PDB entry 8YDT | X-ray diffraction, 2.50 A resolution | chains A and B

== Chain A ==
Molecule: SARS-CoV-2 inhibiting peptide Ce41
Sequence (39 residues; each row starts with the number of its first residue):
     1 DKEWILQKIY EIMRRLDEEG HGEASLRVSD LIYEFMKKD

== Chain B ==
Molecule: Spike protein S1
Source organism: Severe acute respiratory syndrome coronavirus 2
UniProt: P0DTC2 (SPIKE_SARS2); residue numbers follow UniProt; this construct covers 333-526
Sequence (230 residues; row label = number of the first residue in the row):
   333 TNLCPFGEVF NATRFASVYA WNRKRISNCV ADYSVLYNSA SFSTFKCYGV SPTKLNDLCF
   393 TNVYADSFVI RGDEVRQIAP GQTGKIADYN YKLPDDFTGC VIAWNSNNLD SKVGGNYNYL
   453 YRLFRKSNLK PFERDISTEI YQAGSTPCNG VEGFNCYFPL QSYGFQPTYG VGYQPYRVVV
   513 LSFELLHAPA TVCGSNSENL YFQGSHHHHH HHHHHGLNDI FEAQKIEWHE
Not modelled in the structure: 333, 530-562
Differences from the reference sequence: variant Tyr-501 (Asn in P0DTC2); expression tag (527-562)
Cystine bridges: Cys-336/Cys-361, Cys-379/Cys-432, Cys-391/Cys-525, Cys-480/Cys-488
Glycans and other covalent adducts: N-acetylglucosamine (NAG) linked to Asn-343
UniProt features mapped onto this chain:
  - region: Arg-403 to Asp-405 (Integrin-binding motif), Asn-448 to Phe-456 (Immunodominant HLA epitope recognized by the CD8+)
  - glycosylation: Asn-343 (N-linked (GlcNAc...) (complex) asparagine)
  - natural variant: Gly-339 (G339D: In strain: Omicron/BA.1, Omicron/BA.2 and 4 more; G339H: In strain: Omicron/BA.2.75, Omicron/XBB.1.5 and 1 more), Arg-346 (R346K: In strain: Mu/B.1.621; R346T: In strain: Omicron/BQ.1.1, Omicron/XBB.1.5 and 1 more), Leu-368 (L368I: In strain: Omicron/XBB.1.5, Omicron/EG.5.1), Ser-371 (S371F: In strain: Omicron/BA.2, Omicron/BA.2.12.1 and 6 more; S371L: In strain: Omicron/BA.1), Ser-373 (S373P: In strain: Omicron/BA.1, Omicron/BA.2 and 7 more), Ser-375 (S375F: In strain: Omicron/BA.1, Omicron/BA.2 and 7 more), Thr-376 (T376A: In strain: Omicron/BA.2, Omicron/BA.2.12.1 and 5 more), Asp-405 (D405N: In strain: Omicron/BA.2, Omicron/BA.2.12.1 and 6 more), Arg-408 (R408S: In strain: Omicron/BA.2, Omicron/BA.2.12.1 and 6 more), Lys-417 (K417N: In strain: Beta/B.1.351, Omicron/BA.1 and 8 more; K417T: In strain: Gamma/P.1), Asn-440 (N440K: In strain: Omicron/BA.1, Omicron/BA.2 and 7 more), Lys-444 (K444T: In strain: Omicron/BQ.1.1), 16 further natural variant entries in UniProt
  - mutagenesis: Asn-343 (N343Q: Reduced viral infectivity), Leu-452 (L452R: Increased resistance to neutralizing antibodies. Decreases HLA binding to NF9 epitope. Increased binding affinity to human ACE2), Tyr-453 (Y453F: Decreased HLA binding to NF9 epitope. Increased binding affinity to human ACE2), Ala-475 (A475V: Increased resistance to neutralizing antibodies), Val-483 (V483A: Increased resistance to neutralizing antibodies), Glu-484 (E484D: Increased replication in human TMEM106B overexpressing cells), Phe-490 (F490L: Increased resistance to neutralizing antibodies and human covalescent sera neutralization), Gln-493 (Q493N: Reduced host ACE2-binding affinity in vitro; Q493Y: Reduced host ACE2-binding affinity in vitro), His-519 (H519P: Increased resistance to human covalescent sera neutralization)
Reported in the primary citation:
  - mutagenesis - Y489F, G502A: abolished binding to ACE2

== How chain A and chain B interact ==
Residue-residue contacts (40):
  Glu-3(A) with Ser-477(B), hydrogen bond; Phe-486(B); Asn-487(B), hydrogen bond (backbone-side chain)
  Leu-6(A) with Ala-475(B), hydrophobic; Asn-487(B); Tyr-489(B), hydrophobic
  Gln-7(A) with Gly-485(B); Phe-486(B); Asn-487(B), hydrogen bond (side chain-backbone); Tyr-489(B), hydrogen bond
  Tyr-10(A) with Tyr-489(B), hydrophobic; Gln-493(B)
  Met-13(A) with Leu-455(B), hydrophobic; Gln-493(B)
  Arg-14(A) with Gln-493(B)
  Asp-17(A) with Tyr-449(B), hydrogen bond
  Gly-20(A) with Gln-498(B)
  Gly-22(A) with Tyr-501(B)
  Glu-23(A) with Tyr-501(B); Gly-502(B), hydrogen bond (side chain-backbone); Tyr-505(B)
  Leu-26(A) with Arg-403(B); Tyr-453(B); Tyr-505(B), hydrophobic
  Arg-27(A) with Tyr-505(B)
  Ser-29(A) with Lys-417(B), hydrogen bond; Tyr-453(B), hydrogen bond; Leu-455(B)
  Asp-30(A) with Arg-403(B), salt bridge; Lys-417(B), salt bridge
  Ile-32(A) with Phe-456(B), hydrophobic
  Tyr-33(A) with Gly-416(B), hydrogen bond (side chain-backbone); Lys-417(B); Asp-420(B), hydrogen bond; Tyr-421(B), hydrophobic
  Met-36(A) with Phe-456(B), hydrophobic; Tyr-473(B), hydrophobic
  Lys-37(A) with Asp-420(B), salt bridge; Tyr-421(B); Asn-460(B), hydrogen bond
Also at the interface, not in a pair above, chain A (19 interface residues in all): Trp-4
Also at the interface, not in a pair above, chain B (28 interface residues in all): Glu-406, Thr-415, Ser-494, Tyr-495, Gly-496, Thr-500

== Overview ==
Chain A and chain B form an interface of 19 and 28 residues respectively, with 11 hydrogen bonds and 3 salt
bridges. Polar pairs include Asp-30(A)/Arg-403(B), Asp-30(A)/Lys-417(B) and Lys-37(A)/Asp-420(B).
N-acetylglucosamine is covalently linked to Asn-343(B). UniProt lists 9 mutagenesis sites on chain B. From the
paper: Y489F and G502A of chain B abolish binding to ACE2.
Chain A is SARS-CoV-2 inhibiting peptide Ce41 and chain B is Spike protein S1 (Severe acute respiratory
syndrome coronavirus 2); the structure, Crystal structure of the receptor binding domain of SARS-CoV-2 Alpha
variant spike protein in complex with ..., was determined by X-ray diffraction together with 8YDP, 8YDQ, 8YDR,
8YDS, 8YDU, 8YDV and 4 further entries from the same study.
